Entry 4LF8 (X-ray diffraction, 3.15 A resolution); this record covers chains A and T of the 21 polymer chains in the assembly.

Chain A:
Molecule: 16S rRNA
Source organism: Thermus thermophilus
Sequence (1522 nucleotides; row label = number of the first residue in the row; note: 42 numbers in that range are skipped by the numbering (no residue carries them; nothing is unmodelled there); a row labelled like 190A-190L holds insertion residues (190A, then the next letters in order); numbering starts at 0):
     0 UUUGUUGGAG AGUUUGAUCC UGGCUCAGGG UGAACGCUGG CGGCGUGCCU AAGACAUGCA
    60 AGUCGUGCGG G
    73 CCGCGGGGUU UU
    88 ACUCCG
    95 UGGUC
   101 AGCGGCGGAC GGGUGAGUAA CGCGUGGGU
  129A G
   130 ACCUACCCGG AAGAGGGGGA CAACCCGGGG AAACUCGGGC UAAUCCCCCA UGUGGACCCG
   190 C
190A-190L CCCUUGGGGUGU
   191 GUCCAAAGGG CUUU
   216 GCCCGCUUCC GGAUGGGCCC GCGUCCCAUC AGCUAGUUGG UGGGGUAAUG GCCCACCAAG
   276 GCGACGACGG GUAGCCGGUC UGAGAGGAUG GCCGGCCACA GGGGCACUGA GACACGGGCC
   336 CCACUCCUAC GGGAGGCAGC AGUUAGGAAU CUUCCGCAAU GGGCGCAAGC CUGACGGAGC
   396 GACGCCGCUU GGAGGAAGAA GCCCUUCGGG GUGUAAACUC CUGAA
   442 CCCGGGACGA AACCCCCGAC GA
   474 GGGGACUGAC GGUACCGGG
   494 GUAAUAGCGC CGGCCAACUC CGUGCCAGCA GCCGCGGUAA UACGGAGGGC GCGAGCGUUA
   554 CCCGGAUUCA CUGGGCGUAA AGGGCGUGUA GGCGGCCUGG GGCGUCCCAU GUGAAAGACC
   614 ACGGCUCAAC CGUGGGGGAG CGUGGGAUAC GCUCAGGCUA GACGGUGGGA GAGGGUGGUG
   674 GAAUUCCCGG AGUAGCGGUG AAAUGCGCAG AUACCGGGAG GAACGCCGAU GGCGAAGGCA
   734 GCCACCUGGU CCACCCGUGA CGCUGAGGCG CGAAAGCGUG GGGAGCAAAC CGGAUUAGAU
   794 ACCCGGGUAG UCCACGCCCU AAACGAUGCG CGCUAGGUCU CUGGGUCU
   848 CCUGGGGGCC GAAGCUAACG CGUUAAGCGC GCCGCCUGGG GAGUACGGCC GCAAGGCUGA
   908 AACUCAAAGG AAUUGACGGG GGCCCGCACA AGCGGUGGAG CAUGUGGUUU AAUUCGAAGX
   968 AACGCGAAGA ACCUUACCAG GCCUUGACAU GCUAGG
 1003A G
  1004 AACCCGGGUG AAAGCCUGGG GUGCCCC
1030A-1030D GCGA
  1031 GGGGAGCCCU AGCACAGGUG CUGCAUGGCC GUCGUCAGCU CGUGCCGUGA GGUGUUGGGU
  1091 UAAGUCCCGC AACGAGCGCA ACCCCCGCCG UUAGUUGCCA GCGGUUCGGC CGGGCACUCU
  1151 AACGGGACUG CCCGCGAAA
  1171 GCGGGAGGAA GGAGGGGACG ACGUCUGGUC AGCAUGGCCC UUACGGCCUG GGCGACACAC
  1231 GUGCUACAAU GCCCACUACA AAGCGAUGCC ACCCGGCAAC GGGGAGCUAA UCGCAAAAAG
  1291 GUGGGCCCAG UUCGGAUUGG GGUCUGCAAC CCGACCCCAU GAAGCCGGAA UCGCUAGUAA
  1351 UCGCGGAUCA G
 1361A C
  1362 CAUGCCGCGG UGAAUACGUU CCCGGGCCUU GUACACACXG CCXGUXACGC CAUGGGAGCG
  1422 GGCUCUACCC GAAGUCGCCG GG
  1446 AGCCUACGGG
  1459 CAGGCGCCGA GGGUAGGGCC CGUGACUGGG GCGAAGUCGU AACAAGGUAG CUGUACCGGA
  1519 AGGUGCGGCU GGAUCCACUC CUUUCU
Unresolved in the structure: 0-4, 1534-1540
Modified residues: PSU (pseudouridine-5'-monophosphate) at position 516, 7MG (7N-methyl-8-hydroguanosine-5'-monophosphate) at position 527, M2G (N2-dimethylguanosine-5'-monophosphate) at position 966, 5MC (5-methylcytidine-5'-monophosphate) at position 967, 2MG (2N-methylguanosine-5'-monophosphate) at position 1207, 5MC (5-methylcytidine-5'-monophosphate) at position 1400, 4OC (4n,o2'-methylcytidine-5'-monophosphate) at position 1402, 5MC (5-methylcytidine-5'-monophosphate) at position 1404, 5MC (5-methylcytidine-5'-monophosphate) at position 1407, UR3 (3-methyluridine-5'-monophoshate) at position 1498, PSU (pseudouridine-5'-monophosphate) at position 1540, PSU (pseudouridine-5'-monophosphate) at position 1541
Construct notes: conflict C1534 (A2157 in M26923.1), A1535 (C2158 in M26923.1)
Ion coordination: Mg2+ site 1 near U5 (its only coordinating residue here); Mg2+ site 2 near U12 (its only coordinating residue here); Mg2+ site 3: U12, A914; Mg2+ site 4 near G21 (its only coordinating residue here); Mg2+ site 5 near A53 (its only coordinating residue here); Mg2+ site 6 near G61 (its only coordinating residue here); Mg2+ site 7 near G107 (its only coordinating residue here); Mg2+ site 8 near G113 (its only coordinating residue here); Mg2+ site 9: G115, A116, G117, G289; Mg2+ site 10: A116, G117, G289; Mg2+ site 11: C121, G124, U125, G236; K+ site 1 near G167 (its only coordinating residue here); 81 more Mg2+ sites not listed; 6 more K+ sites not listed
Small-molecule neighbours:
  - paromomycin (PAR), molecule 1: U30, G31, C48, U49, U304, G306, C554, C555
  - paromomycin (PAR), molecule 2: G31, C47, C48, A50, A51, G52, A53, G113, U114, G115, A353, C355, A356, U358, U359, A360, G361, U365, C366
  - paromomycin (PAR), molecule 3: A119, A120, C121, G122, C123, G236, C237, G238, U239, C240, C241, C242, G281, A282, G284
  - paromomycin (PAR), molecule 4: G567, G568, C569, G570, G575, G821, C822, G874, C875, C877, C879, C880
  - paromomycin (PAR), molecule 5: G610, A611, C612, C613, A614, A622, C623, C624, G625, U626
  - paromomycin (PAR), molecule 6: G661, G662, A663, G664, G666, G667, C739, U740, G741, G742, U743
  - paromomycin (PAR), molecule 7: U669, G670, G671, U672, G673, G714, A715, A716, C717, C805, C806, A807
  - paromomycin (PAR), molecule 8: G1061, U1062, U1065, C1066, A1188, C1189, G1190
  - paromomycin (PAR), molecule 9: G1405, U1406, 5MC_1407, A1408, C1409, G1489, C1490, G1491, A1492, A1493, G1494, U1495, C1496

Chain T:
Protein: ribosomal protein S20
Source organism: Thermus thermophilus
UniProtKB: P80380 (RS20_THET8); numbering as in UniProt (aligned over 1-106)
Amino-acid sequence (106 residues; each row starts with the number of its first residue):
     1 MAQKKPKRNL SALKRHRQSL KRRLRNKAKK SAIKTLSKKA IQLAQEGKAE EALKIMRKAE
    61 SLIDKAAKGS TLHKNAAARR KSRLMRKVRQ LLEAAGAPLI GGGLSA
Unresolved in the structure: 1-7
Ion coordination: Mg2+ near Ser11 (its only coordinating residue here)

Interface between chain A and chain T:
Contacting residue pairs - 88 pairs, chain A then chain T:
  G61(A) - Leu10(T)  phosphate contact
  G102(A) - Arg17(T)  salt bridge to the phosphate
  C103(A) - Lys14(T)  salt bridge to the phosphate
  C103(A) - Arg17(T)  salt bridge to the phosphate
  C103(A) - Lys21(T)  phosphate contact
  G104(A) - Lys14(T)  hydrogen bond to the base
  G104(A) - Gln18(T)  hydrogen bond to the phosphate
  G104(A) - Lys21(T)  salt bridge to the phosphate
  G105(A) - Arg22(T)  salt bridge to the phosphate
  C106(A) - Arg15(T)  base contact
  G107(A) - Arg15(T)  hydrogen bond to the base
  G108(A) - Arg15(T)  base contact
  C131(A) - Asn75(T)  phosphate contact
  C132(A) - Lys74(T)  hydrogen bond to the phosphate
  C132(A) - Asn75(T)  hydrogen bond to the phosphate
  U133(A) - Lys74(T)  salt bridge to the phosphate
  C175(A) - Arg25(T)  sugar contact
  C176(A) - Lys29(T)  salt bridge to the phosphate
  C177(A) - Lys65(T)  salt bridge to the phosphate
  C178(A) - Lys65(T)  salt bridge to the phosphate
  A185(A) - Glu60(T)  base contact
  A185(A) - Ala78(T)  phosphate contact
  A185(A) - Lys81(T)  hydrogen bond to the base
  C186(A) - Ala78(T)  sugar contact
  C186(A) - Lys81(T)  sugar contact
  C186(A) - Ser82(T)  hydrogen bond to the phosphate
  C186(A) - Met85(T)  hydrogen bond to the sugar
  C187(A) - Ser82(T)  hydrogen bond to the phosphate
  C187(A) - Met85(T)  sugar contact
  C187(A) - Arg86(T)  sugar contact
  C187(A) - Arg89(T)  hydrogen bond to the sugar
  C187(A) - Leu104(T)  base contact
  C187(A) - Ser105(T)  hydrogen bond to the base
  C188(A) - Arg89(T)  hydrogen bond to the sugar
  C188(A) - Ser105(T)  base contact
  U190L(A) - Ser105(T)  hydrogen bond to the base
  U190L(A) - Ala106(T)  base contact
  G191(A) - Gly101(T)  sugar contact
  G191(A) - Gly102(T)  hydrogen bond to the sugar
  G191(A) - Gly103(T)  hydrogen bond to the base
  G191(A) - Leu104(T)  sugar contact
  G191(A) - Ser105(T)  hydrogen bond to the base
  U192(A) - Arg57(T)  sugar contact
  U192(A) - Glu60(T)  hydrogen bond to the sugar
  U192(A) - Gly102(T)  sugar contact
  U192(A) - Gly103(T)  sugar contact
  C193(A) - Glu60(T)  sugar contact
  C193(A) - Ser61(T)  hydrogen bond to the phosphate
  C193(A) - Asp64(T)  hydrogen bond to the sugar
  C194(A) - Ser61(T)  hydrogen bond to the phosphate
  C194(A) - Asp64(T)  sugar contact
  C194(A) - Lys65(T)  phosphate contact
  C194(A) - Lys68(T)  phosphate contact
  A195(A) - Lys65(T)  phosphate contact
  A195(A) - Lys68(T)  salt bridge to the phosphate
  A196(A) - Lys68(T)  salt bridge to the phosphate
  G259(A) - Arg83(T)  salt bridge to the phosphate
  G259(A) - Lys87(T)  salt bridge to the phosphate
  G260(A) - Arg83(T)  salt bridge to the phosphate
  U261(A) - Arg79(T)  salt bridge to the phosphate
  U261(A) - Arg80(T)  salt bridge to the phosphate
  A262(A) - Lys74(T)  sugar contact
  A262(A) - Asn75(T)  hydrogen bond to the sugar
  A263(A) - Arg79(T)  salt bridge to the phosphate
  C322(A) - Arg23(T)  sugar contact
  U323(A) - Ser19(T)  sugar contact
  U323(A) - Arg22(T)  phosphate contact
  U323(A) - Arg23(T)  phosphate contact
  U323(A) - Asn26(T)  hydrogen bond to the phosphate
  G324(A) - Arg22(T)  salt bridge to the phosphate
  G324(A) - Asn26(T)  hydrogen bond to the phosphate
  G324(A) - Ser70(T)  phosphate contact
  A325(A) - Ser70(T)  hydrogen bond to the phosphate
  G332(A) - Leu10(T)  phosphate contact
  G333(A) - His16(T)  hydrogen bond to the sugar
  U1436(A) - Arg23(T)  salt bridge to the phosphate
  G1438(A) - Lys34(T)  salt bridge to the phosphate
  C1439(A) - Lys38(T)  salt bridge to the phosphate
  G1453(A) - Leu36(T)  sugar contact
  G1453(A) - Lys39(T)  hydrogen bond to the phosphate
  G1454(A) - Lys39(T)  salt bridge to the phosphate
  G1455(A) - Ala28(T)  phosphate contact
  G1455(A) - Ser31(T)  phosphate contact
  G1455(A) - Ala32(T)  phosphate contact
  G1455(A) - Thr35(T)  hydrogen bond to the phosphate
  C1459(A) - Lys27(T)  phosphate contact
  C1459(A) - Ser31(T)  hydrogen bond to the phosphate
  A1460(A) - Lys27(T)  phosphate contact
Interface residues without a listed pair, chain A (49 interface residues in all): A60, C174, G258, C1440
Interface residues without a listed pair, chain T (51 interface residues in all): Leu24, Lys58, His73, Ala76

Summary:
Chain A and chain T form an interface of 49 and 51 residues respectively, with 28 hydrogen bonds and 22 salt
bridges. Among the polar pairs are G104(A)-Lys14(T), G107(A)-Arg15(T) and A185(A)-Lys81(T). Chain A binds 9
copies of paromomycin.
Here chain A is 16S rRNA and chain T is ribosomal protein S20, both from Thermus thermophilus. Entry 4LF8
(Crystal Structure of 30S ribosomal subunit from Thermus thermophilus) was determined by X-ray diffraction.
